PDB entry 9EOC | electron microscopy, 3.30 A resolution | chains A and B of the 3 polymer chains in the assembly

[Chain A]
Protein: Integrator complex subunit 13
Organism: Homo sapiens
Reference sequence: Q9NVM9 (INT13_HUMAN); numbering as in UniProt (aligned over 1-706)
Chain sequence (706 residues; row label = number of the first residue in the row):
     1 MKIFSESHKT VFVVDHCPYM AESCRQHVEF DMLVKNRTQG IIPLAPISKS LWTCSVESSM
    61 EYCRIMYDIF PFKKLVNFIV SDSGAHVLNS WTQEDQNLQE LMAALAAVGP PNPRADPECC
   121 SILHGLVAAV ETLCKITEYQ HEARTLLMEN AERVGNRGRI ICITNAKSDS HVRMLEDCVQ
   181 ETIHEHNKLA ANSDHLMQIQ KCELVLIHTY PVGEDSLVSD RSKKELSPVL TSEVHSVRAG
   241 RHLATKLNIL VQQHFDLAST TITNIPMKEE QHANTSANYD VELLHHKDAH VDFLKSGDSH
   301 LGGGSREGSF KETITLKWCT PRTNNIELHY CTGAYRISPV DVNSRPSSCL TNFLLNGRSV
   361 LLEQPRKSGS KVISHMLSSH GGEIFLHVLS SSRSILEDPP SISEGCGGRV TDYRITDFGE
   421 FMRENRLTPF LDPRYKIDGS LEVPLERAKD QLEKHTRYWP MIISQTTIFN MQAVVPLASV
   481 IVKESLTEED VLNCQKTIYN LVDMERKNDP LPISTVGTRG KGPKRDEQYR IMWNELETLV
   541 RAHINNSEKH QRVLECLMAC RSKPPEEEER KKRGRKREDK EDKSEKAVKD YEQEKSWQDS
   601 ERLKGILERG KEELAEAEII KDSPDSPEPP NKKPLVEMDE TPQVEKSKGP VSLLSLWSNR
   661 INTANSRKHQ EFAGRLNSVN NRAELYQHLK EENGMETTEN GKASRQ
Not modelled in the structure: 34-40, 268-278, 295-311, 366-369, 515-522, 565-706
UniProt features mapped onto this chain:
  - motif: Lys572 to Asp582 (Nuclear localization signal (NLS))
  - modified residue (Phosphoserine): Ser623, Ser626, Ser678
  - cross-link: Lys611 (Glycyl lysine isopeptide (Lys-Gly) (interchain with G-Cter in SUMO2))
  - natural variant: Ser227 (S227P: In a colorectal cancer sample)
  - mutagenesis: Leu123 to Val127 (Abolished interaction with transcription factor ZNF655), Met174 to Cys178 (Abolished interaction with transcription factor ZNF655), Arg345 to Phe353 (Abolished interaction with transcription factors), Arg577 to Asp582 (Loss of nuclear location. Location is mainly cytoplasmic or diffuse. Loss of Dynein recruitment to nuclear envelope)

[Chain B]
Protein: Integrator complex subunit 14
Organism: Homo sapiens
Reference sequence: Q96SY0 (INT14_HUMAN); numbering as in UniProt (aligned over 1-518)
Chain sequence (518 residues; numbered 1 to 518; the number before each row is that of its first residue):
     1 MPTVVVMDVS LSMTRPVSIE GSEEYQRKHL AAHGLTMLFE HMATNYKLEF TALVVFSSLW
    61 ELMVPFTRDY NTLQEALSNM DDYDKTCLES ALVGVCNIVQ QEWGGAIPCQ VVLVTDGCLG
   121 IGRGSLRHSL ATQNQRSESN RFPLPFPFPS KLYIMCMANL EELQSTDSLE CLERLIDLNN
   181 GEGQIFTIDG PLCLKNVQSM FGKLIDLAYT PFHAVLKCGH LTADVQVFPR PEPFVVDEEI
   241 DPIPKVINTD LEIVGFIDIA DISSPPVLSR HLVLPIALNK EGDEVGTGIT DDNEDENSAN
   301 QIAGKIPNFC VLLHGSLKVE GMVAIVQLGP EWHGMLYSQA DSKKKSNLMM SLFEPGPEPL
   361 PWLGKMAQLG PISDAKENPY GEDDNKSPFP LQPKNKRSYA QNVTVWIKPS GLQTDVQKIL
   421 RNARKLPEKT QTFYKELNRL RKAALAFGFL DLLKGVADML ERECTLLPET AHPDAAFQLT
   481 HAAQQLKLAS TGTSEYAAYD QNITPLHTDF SGSSTERI
Not modelled in the structure: 1, 279-296, 340-342, 508-518
UniProt features mapped onto this chain:
  - binding site (Mg(2+)): Ser10, Ser12, Thr86
  - modified residue: Lys418 (N6-acetyllysine)
  - mutagenesis: Asp8 to Ser12 (Abolished interaction with INTS10), Leu11 to Arg15 (Abolished interaction with INTS10)
Ion coordination: Mg2+: Ser10, Ser12, Thr86

[Chain A / chain B interface]
Contacting residue pairs (212; chain A residue first):
  Lys2(A) with Asp237(B); Glu239(B)
  Phe4(A) with Ile240(B), hydrophobic
  Glu29(A) with Gln413(B), hydrogen bond (backbone-side chain)
  Phe30(A) with Gln413(B); Val416(B), hydrophobic; Met459(B), hydrophobic
  Asp31(A) with Met459(B)
  Met32(A) with Gln413(B), hydrogen bond; Gln417(B)
  Leu33(A) with Arg462(B), hydrogen bond (backbone-side chain)
  Ile42(A) with Arg462(B)
  Leu44(A) with Asp458(B); Met459(B), hydrophobic
  Ile47(A) with Phe449(B), hydrophobic; Asp451(B); Leu452(B)
  Ser48(A) with Phe449(B); Asp451(B)
  Lys49(A) with Trp406(B); Phe449(B)
  Trp52(A) with Phe447(B)
  Thr53(A) with Phe447(B), hydrogen bond (side chain-backbone); Gly448(B)
  Val56(A) with Phe447(B), hydrophobic
  Glu57(A) with Trp406(B); Phe447(B)
  Glu61(A) with Val405(B); Ile407(B)
  Arg64(A) with Ser398(B)
  Asp68(A) with Ser398(B), hydrogen bond (side chain-backbone); Tyr399(B)
  Pro71(A) with Arg397(B)
  Asn97(A) with Asn395(B), hydrogen bond
  Gln99(A) with Gln401(B)
  Met102(A) with Ala446(B); Phe447(B), hydrophobic; Tyr499(B)
  Leu105(A) with Ala446(B)
  Ala106(A) with Leu445(B); Ala446(B), hydrophobic; Tyr499(B), hydrophobic
  Pro110(A) with Gly448(B)
  Leu147(A) with Ile240(B), hydrophobic
  Arg153(A) with Glu239(B); Pro242(B)
  Arg241(A) with Ile407(B); Lys408(B)
  Ala244(A) with Ile407(B), hydrophobic
  Glu327(A) with Ser263(B)
  Leu328(A) with Ile259(B), hydrophobic; Ser263(B); Pro265(B); Tyr337(B), hydrophobic
  His329(A) with Ser264(B)
  Tyr330(A) with Val267(B), hydrophobic; Arg270(B)
  Cys331(A) with Pro265(B); Pro266(B); Val267(B), hydrogen bond (backbone-backbone)
  Thr332(A) with Val267(B)
  Gly333(A) with Pro266(B)
  Ala334(A) with Pro266(B)
  Arg336(A) with Pro361(B)
  Ile337(A) with Tyr399(B)
  Pro339(A) with Tyr399(B)
  Val342(A) with Ser398(B)
  Asn343(A) with Val403(B)
  Leu355(A) with Tyr399(B)
  Met376(A) with Ser264(B)
  His380(A) with Ser263(B); Trp362(B)
  Gly381(A) with Pro390(B); Gln392(B); Pro393(B)
  Gly382(A) with Tyr399(B)
  Glu383(A) with Pro393(B); Arg397(B), salt bridge; Tyr399(B)
  Ile384(A) with Tyr399(B), hydrogen bond (backbone-side chain)
  Phe385(A) with Trp362(B), hydrophobic
  His387(A) with Ser264(B)
  Ser392(A) with Trp103(B); Gly104(B)
  Arg393(A) with Phe50(B); Phe66(B); Glu102(B); Trp103(B)
  Ser394(A) with Arg270(B), hydrogen bond
  Ile395(A) with Phe50(B); Arg68(B); Trp103(B), hydrophobic; Ile107(B), hydrophobic; Pro229(B), hydrophobic
  Leu396(A) with Phe228(B); Arg270(B); Leu272(B), hydrophobic; Met349(B), hydrophobic
  Glu397(A) with Phe50(B); Arg68(B), hydrogen bond (backbone-side chain)
  Asp398(A) with Arg68(B), hydrogen bond (backbone-side chain); Lys345(B), salt bridge
  Pro399(A) with Leu272(B), hydrophobic; Lys345(B)
  Pro400(A) with Leu48(B), hydrophobic; Leu274(B), hydrophobic; Asn347(B)
  Ile402(A) with His314(B); Asn347(B)
  Glu404(A) with Asn300(B)
  Cys406(A) with Ile276(B); Ala277(B); Ala303(B); Asn308(B); Val311(B)
  Gly407(A) with Ala303(B), hydrogen bond (backbone-backbone); Gly304(B); Ile306(B), hydrogen bond (backbone-backbone); Asn308(B); Val311(B)
  Gly408(A) with Gly304(B)
  Arg409(A) with Gly304(B), hydrogen bond (backbone-backbone)
  Val410(A) with Lys305(B)
  Tyr413(A) with Pro307(B); Asn308(B), hydrogen bond (side chain-backbone); Val311(B), hydrophobic; Leu312(B), hydrophobic
  Arg414(A) with Leu312(B)
  Ile415(A) with Ser316(B)
  Phe418(A) with Leu221(B), hydrophobic; Phe309(B), hydrophobic; Leu312(B), hydrophobic; Leu313(B), hydrophobic; Ser316(B)
  Phe421(A) with Cys218(B), hydrophobic
  Met422(A) with Phe256(B), hydrophobic; Ser316(B); Leu317(B), hydrophobic; Glu320(B); Met322(B), hydrophobic
  Arg423(A) with Met322(B); Ile372(B)
  Glu424(A) with Ile372(B)
  Asn425(A) with Phe256(B)
  Arg426(A) with Phe256(B); Met322(B); Gly370(B); Pro371(B); Ile372(B); Tyr380(B); Asp384(B), salt bridge
  Leu427(A) with Gly255(B); Phe256(B), hydrogen bond (backbone-backbone); Ile257(B), hydrophobic; Ile325(B), hydrophobic; Leu369(B), hydrophobic; Gly370(B); Tyr380(B), hydrogen bond (backbone-side chain); Phe389(B)
  Thr428(A) with Gln368(B); Leu369(B); Gly370(B), hydrogen bond (backbone-backbone); Pro371(B); Ile372(B); Pro379(B); Pro388(B)
  Pro429(A) with Gln368(B); Pro388(B); Phe389(B), hydrophobic; Leu391(B), hydrophobic
  Phe430(A) with Gln368(B), hydrogen bond (backbone-side chain); Pro371(B); Asp374(B)
  Val443(A) with Ala367(B)
  Pro444(A) with Ala367(B); Gln368(B); Leu369(B); Gly370(B); Pro371(B)
  Leu445(A) with Val254(B), hydrophobic; Gln327(B); His333(B); Met366(B); Ala367(B); Leu369(B), hydrogen bond (backbone-backbone)
  Arg447(A) with Pro371(B); Asp374(B), salt bridge
  Ala448(A) with Val254(B); Pro371(B), hydrophobic
  Lys449(A) with Glu252(B); Val254(B); Gln327(B), hydrogen bond
  Gln451(A) with Pro371(B); Ser373(B), hydrogen bond
  Leu452(A) with Gly219(B); Ile253(B); Val254(B); Gly255(B); Phe256(B), hydrophobic
  Glu453(A) with Gly219(B); His220(B), salt bridge
  Thr456(A) with Cys218(B), hydrogen bond (side chain-backbone); Gly219(B); His220(B), hydrogen bond (side chain-backbone); Leu221(B)
  Arg457(A) with His220(B)
  Trp459(A) with Leu221(B); Leu312(B), hydrophobic
  Met461(A) with Leu221(B), hydrophobic; Pro307(B); Asn308(B); Phe309(B), hydrophobic
Other interface residues (no listed pair), chain A (111 interface residues in all): Ile3, Val28, Pro43, Ser58, Tyr67, Ala103, Ala143, Ser338, Val340, Asp341, Thr351, Ser401, Gly405, Gly419, Leu431, Ile462
Other interface residues (no listed pair), chain B (123 interface residues in all): Pro2, Ile262, Ser269, His271, Pro275, Ala299, Gly315, Val319, Ser346, Leu363, Ala375, Ala400, Thr404, Pro409, Leu412, Asp415, Arg439, Ala443, Leu450, Gly455, Val456

[In short]
Chain A and chain B form an interface of 111 and 123 residues respectively, with 24 hydrogen bonds and 5 salt
bridges. Among the polar pairs are Glu383(A)-Arg397(B), Asp398(A)-Lys345(B) and Arg426(A)-Asp384(B).
Chain A is Integrator complex subunit 13 and chain B is Integrator complex subunit 14, both from Homo sapiens;
the structure, Structure of the Integrator arm module containing INTS10/13/14 subunits, was determined by
electron microscopy together with 9EOF, 9EP1, 9EP4, 9FA4 and 9FA7 from the same study.
